4OIN - chains D and F of the 9 polymer chains in the assembly; structure by X-ray diffraction, 2.80 A resolution.

[Chain D]
Protein: DNA-directed RNA polymerase subunit beta'
Source organism: Thermus thermophilus
Notes: EC 2.7.7.6
Reference sequence: Q8RQE8 (RPOC_THET8); residues 1-1524 here = UniProt positions 1-1524
Chain sequence (1524 residues; each row starts with the number of its first residue):
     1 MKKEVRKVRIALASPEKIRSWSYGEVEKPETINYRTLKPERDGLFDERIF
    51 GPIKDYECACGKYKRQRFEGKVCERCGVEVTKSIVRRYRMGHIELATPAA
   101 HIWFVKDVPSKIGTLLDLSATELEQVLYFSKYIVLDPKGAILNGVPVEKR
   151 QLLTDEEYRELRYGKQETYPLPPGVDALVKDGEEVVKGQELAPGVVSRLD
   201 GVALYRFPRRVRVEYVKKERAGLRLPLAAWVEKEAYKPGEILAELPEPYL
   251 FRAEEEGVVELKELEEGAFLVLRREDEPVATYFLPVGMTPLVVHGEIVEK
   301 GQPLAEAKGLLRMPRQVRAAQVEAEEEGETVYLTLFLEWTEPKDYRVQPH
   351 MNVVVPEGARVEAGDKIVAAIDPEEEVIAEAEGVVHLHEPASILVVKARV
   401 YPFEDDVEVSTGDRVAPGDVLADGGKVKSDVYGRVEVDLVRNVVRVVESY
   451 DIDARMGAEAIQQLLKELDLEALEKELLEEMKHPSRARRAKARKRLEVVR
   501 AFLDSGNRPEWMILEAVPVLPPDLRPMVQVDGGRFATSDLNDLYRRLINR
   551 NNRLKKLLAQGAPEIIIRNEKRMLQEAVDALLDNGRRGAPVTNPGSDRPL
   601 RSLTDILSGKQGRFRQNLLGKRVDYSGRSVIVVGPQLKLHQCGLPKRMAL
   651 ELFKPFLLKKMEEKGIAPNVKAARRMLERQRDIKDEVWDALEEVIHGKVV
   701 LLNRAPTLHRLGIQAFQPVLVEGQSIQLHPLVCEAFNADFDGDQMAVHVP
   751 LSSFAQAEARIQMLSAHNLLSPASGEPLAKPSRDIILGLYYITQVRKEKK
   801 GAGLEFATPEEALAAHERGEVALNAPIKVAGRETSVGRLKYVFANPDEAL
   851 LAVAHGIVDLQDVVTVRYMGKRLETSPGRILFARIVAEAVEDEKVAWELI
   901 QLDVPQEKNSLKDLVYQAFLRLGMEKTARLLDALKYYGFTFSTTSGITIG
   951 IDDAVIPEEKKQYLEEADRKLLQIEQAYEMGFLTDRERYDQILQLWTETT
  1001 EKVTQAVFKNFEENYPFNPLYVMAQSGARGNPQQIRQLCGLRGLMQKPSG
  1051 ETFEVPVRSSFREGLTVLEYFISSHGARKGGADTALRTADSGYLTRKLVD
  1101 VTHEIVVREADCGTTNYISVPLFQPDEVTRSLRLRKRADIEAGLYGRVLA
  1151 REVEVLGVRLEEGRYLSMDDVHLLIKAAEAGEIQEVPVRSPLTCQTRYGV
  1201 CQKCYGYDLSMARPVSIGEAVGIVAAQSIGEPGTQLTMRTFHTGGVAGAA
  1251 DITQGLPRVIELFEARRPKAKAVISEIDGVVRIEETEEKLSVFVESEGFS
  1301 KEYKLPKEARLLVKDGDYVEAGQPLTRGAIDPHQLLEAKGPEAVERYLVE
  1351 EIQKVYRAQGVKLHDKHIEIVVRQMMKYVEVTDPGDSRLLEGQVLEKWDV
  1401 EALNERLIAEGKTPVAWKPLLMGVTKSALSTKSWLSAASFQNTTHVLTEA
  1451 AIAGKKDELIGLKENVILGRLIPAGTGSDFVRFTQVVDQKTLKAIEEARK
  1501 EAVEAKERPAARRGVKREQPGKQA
Unresolved in the structure: 1-2, 1237-1251, 1503-1524
Metal / ion sites: Zn2+ site 1: Cys58, Cys60, Cys73, Cys76; Mg2+ site 1: Asp739, Asp741, Asp743; Mg2+ site 2 near Lys840 (its only coordinating residue here); Zn2+ site 2: Cys1112, Cys1194, Cys1201, Cys1204

[Chain F]
Protein: DNA directed RNA polymerase sigma factor A
Source organism: Thermus thermophilus
Reference sequence: Q5SKW1 (Q5SKW1_THET8); residues 1-423 here = UniProt positions 1-423
Chain sequence (443 residues; each row starts with the number of its first residue; numbers below 1 keep their minus sign (Met-19 is residue -19)):
   -19 MGSSHHHHHHSSGLVPRGSHMKKSKRKNAQAQEAQETEVLVQEEAEELPE
    31 FPEGEPDPDLEDPDLTLEDDLLDLPEEGEGLDLEEEEEDLPIPKISTSDP
    81 VRQYLHEIGQVPLLTLEEEVELARKVEEGMEAIKKLSEITGLDPDLIREV
   131 VRAKILGSARVRHIPGLKETLDPKTVEEIDQKLKSLPKEHKRYLHIAREG
   181 EAARQHLIEANLRLVVSIAKKYTGRGLSFLDLIQEGNQGLIRAVEKFEYK
   231 RRFKFSTYATWWIRQAINRAIADQARTIRIPVHMVETINKLSRTARQLQQ
   281 ELGREPTYEEIAEAMGPGWDAKRVEETLKIAQEPVSLETPIGDEKDSFYG
   331 DFIPDEHLPSPVDAATQSLLSEELEKALSKLSEREAMVLKLRKGLIDGRE
   381 HTLEEVGAFFGVTRERIRQIENKALRKLKYHESRTRKLRDFLD
Unresolved in the structure: -19 to 77
Sequence notes: expression tag (-19 to 0)
Metal / ion sites: Mg2+: Ala292, Gly296, Trp299

[Chain D / chain F interface]
Residue-residue contacts (135):
  Glu30(D) with Arg259(F)
  Thr31(D) with Thr257(F), hydrogen bond (side chain-backbone); Ile258(F)
  Ile32(D) with Ile258(F)
  Tyr34(D) with Ile258(F), hydrophobic; Arg259(F); Pro261(F); Met264(F)
  Ile53(D) with His337(F)
  Arg65(D) with Gly378(F), hydrogen bond (side chain-backbone)
  Arg67(D) with Asp377(F); Arg379(F)
  Ser83(D) with His337(F), hydrogen bond
  Tyr128(D) with Gln83(F)
  Phe129(D) with Gln83(F); Glu87(F)
  Ser130(D) with Gln83(F)
  Arg206(D) with Glu101(F), salt bridge
  Phe207(D) with Glu97(F); Glu98(F); Glu101(F)
  Arg209(D) with Glu97(F), salt bridge
  Pro349(D) with Leu96(F), hydrophobic; Glu97(F)
  His350(D) with Leu96(F); Val100(F); Arg232(F)
  Asn352(D) with Arg104(F)
  Ile371(D) with Tyr229(F), hydrophobic; Lys230(F); Arg232(F)
  Ala391(D) with Glu97(F)
  Asp406(D) with Lys171(F), salt bridge
  Val407(D) with Lys171(F), hydrogen bond (backbone-side chain); His175(F)
  Glu408(D) with Lys164(F); Lys171(F), salt bridge
  Val409(D) with Lys164(F); His175(F)
  Ser410(D) with Lys164(F); Leu174(F); His175(F); Arg178(F)
  Thr411(D) with Ile135(F); Arg178(F), hydrogen bond (backbone-side chain)
  Gly412(D) with Lys134(F)
  Asp413(D) with Lys164(F), salt bridge; Arg178(F), salt bridge
  Arg434(D) with Ile135(F), hydrogen bond (side chain-backbone)
  Val437(D) with His175(F)
  Leu439(D) with Arg172(F); Ile176(F), hydrophobic
  Met527(D) with Thr257(F)
  Val530(D) with Tyr329(F); Ile333(F), hydrophobic
  Arg534(D) with Gln312(F), hydrogen bond; Glu313(F), hydrogen bond (side chain-backbone)
  Phe535(D) with Pro314(F); Val315(F), hydrogen bond (backbone-backbone)
  Ala536(D) with Val315(F); Leu317(F), hydrophobic; Tyr329(F), hydrophobic
  Thr537(D) with Val315(F), hydrogen bond (backbone-backbone); Ser316(F); Leu317(F), hydrogen bond (backbone-backbone)
  Ser538(D) with Leu317(F); Glu318(F), hydrogen bond
  Asp539(D) with Ser316(F), hydrogen bond; Glu318(F), hydrogen bond (backbone-side chain)
  Asp542(D) with Thr257(F), hydrogen bond
  Arg545(D) with Gln254(F), hydrogen bond (side chain-backbone); Arg256(F), hydrogen bond (side chain-backbone); Thr257(F), hydrogen bond
  Asn549(D) with Gln254(F)
  Arg550(D) with Asp211(F), salt bridge
  Arg553(D) with Asp211(F), salt bridge; Gln214(F); Glu215(F), salt bridge
  Lys555(D) with Arg142(F), hydrogen bond (backbone-side chain)
  Lys556(D) with Gln218(F), hydrogen bond
  Leu557(D) with Gln214(F); Gln218(F)
  Leu558(D) with Arg142(F)
  Ala559(D) with Glu129(F); Arg142(F); Ile144(F)
  Gln560(D) with Arg132(F), hydrogen bond (backbone-side chain); Arg184(F), hydrogen bond (backbone-side chain); Gln218(F); Arg222(F), hydrogen bond
  Gly561(D) with Arg132(F); Arg140(F); Arg184(F); Gln185(F), hydrogen bond (backbone-side chain)
  Ala562(D) with Arg140(F), hydrogen bond (backbone-side chain)
  Pro563(D) with Gln185(F); Ile188(F), hydrophobic; Glu189(F)
  Glu564(D) with Arg140(F), salt bridge
  Ile565(D) with Tyr84(F), hydrophobic; Glu87(F); Ile88(F), hydrophobic; Glu189(F); Leu192(F), hydrophobic
  Ile566(D) with Ile188(F), hydrophobic; Leu192(F), hydrophobic; Gln214(F), hydrogen bond (backbone-side chain); Asn217(F)
  Arg568(D) with Glu87(F), salt bridge
  Asn569(D) with Tyr84(F); Gln214(F), hydrogen bond
  Glu570(D) with Gln214(F), hydrogen bond
  Arg572(D) with Pro80(F); Gln83(F); Tyr84(F); Glu87(F), salt bridge
  Met573(D) with Leu210(F), hydrophobic; Asp211(F); Gln214(F)
  Glu576(D) with Pro80(F)
  Arg598(D) with Ser316(F), hydrogen bond; Glu318(F); Pro320(F)
  Arg601(D) with Glu318(F); Phe328(F)
  Gln611(D) with Asp326(F)
  Asn669(D) with Asp420(F)
  Lys671(D) with Thr346(F); Asp420(F); Phe421(F); Asp423(F), salt bridge
  Ala672(D) with Asp420(F)
  Arg674(D) with Val342(F); Thr346(F), hydrogen bond
  Arg675(D) with Asp420(F), salt bridge
Also at the interface, not in a pair above, chain D (82 interface residues in all): Asn33, Ile84, Arg159, Asp372, Glu375, Asp405, Pro526, Val528, Gly532, Gly533, Ile567, Pro594, Val670
Also at the interface, not in a pair above, chain F (85 interface residues in all): Gln90, Val91, Leu136, Pro145, Lys168, Glu179, Gly206, Ser208, Ile213, Ile221, Ile260, Lys309, Ile310, Lys325, Leu338, Leu349, Glu380

[In short]
The interface between chain D and chain F involves 82 residues on one side and 85 on the other, with 30
hydrogen bonds and 14 salt bridges. Polar pairs include Arg206(D)-Glu101(F), Arg209(D)-Glu97(F) and
Asp406(D)-Lys171(F). Cys58(D), Cys60(D), Cys73(D) and Cys76(D) coordinate Zn2+ site 1.
Chain D is DNA-directed RNA polymerase subunit beta' and chain F is DNA directed RNA polymerase sigma factor
A, both from Thermus thermophilus; the structure, Crystal structure of Thermus thermophilus transcription
initiation complex soaked with GE23077, was determined by X-ray diffraction together with 4MQ9, 4OIO, 4OIP,
4OIQ and 4OIR from the same study.
